Entry 4OND (X-ray diffraction, 2.25 A resolution); this record covers chains A and B of the 4 polymer chains in the assembly.

== Chain A (and B) ==
Name: Ancestral SR2 Helix Mutant
From: synthetic construct
Notes: fragment: DNA binding domain; chain B of this document is another copy of the same molecule, construct and numbering; everything in this record applies to it too
Sequence (82 residues; each row starts with the number of its first residue):
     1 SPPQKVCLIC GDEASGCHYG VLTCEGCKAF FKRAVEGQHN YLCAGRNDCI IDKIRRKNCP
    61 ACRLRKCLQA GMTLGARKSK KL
Not modelled in the structure: 1-3, 76-82 (chain B: 1-4, 76-82)
Bound ions: Zn2+ site 1: C7, C10, C24, C27; Zn2+ site 2: C43, C49, C59, C62

== Chain A / chain B interface ==
Contacting residue pairs (16):
  L42(A) - R55(B)
  L42(A) - N58(B)  hydrogen bond (backbone-side chain)
  C43(A) - R55(B)  hydrogen bond (backbone-side chain)
  A44(A) - C49(B)
  A44(A) - I50(B)  hydrogen bond (backbone-backbone)
  A44(A) - R55(B)
  R46(A) - R46(B)
  R46(A) - D48(B)  salt bridge
  C49(A) - A44(B)
  I50(A) - A44(B)  hydrogen bond (backbone-backbone)
  I54(A) - L42(B)  hydrophobic
  R55(A) - L42(B)
  R55(A) - C43(B)  hydrogen bond (side chain-backbone)
  R55(A) - A44(B)
  N58(A) - L42(B)  hydrogen bond (side chain-backbone)
  N58(A) - N58(B)
Other interface residues (no listed pair), chain A (10 interface residues in all): P60
Other interface residues (no listed pair), chain B (11 interface residues in all): N40, P60

== In short ==
10 residues of chain A face 11 of chain B across their interface; the contacts include 6 hydrogen bonds and 1
salt bridge. Polar contacts include R46(A)-D48(B), L42(A)-N58(B) and C43(A)-R55(B). C7(A), C10(A), C24(A) and
C27(A) form the Zn2+ site 1.
Both chains are Ancestral SR2 Helix Mutant (synthetic construct). Entry 4OND (Ancestral Steroid Receptor 2 DBD
helix mutant - ERE DNA complex) was determined by X-ray diffraction (same publication as 4OLN, 4OOR and 4OV7).
